5GAI - chains S and U of the 27 polymer chains in the assembly; structure by electron microscopy, 10.50 A resolution (very low resolution: no residue pairs are listed; an interface is given only as per-side residue counts).

== Chain S (and U) ==
Protein: Peptidoglycan hydrolase gp4
Source organism: Enterobacteria phage P22
Notes: chain U of this document is another copy of the same molecule, construct and numbering; everything in this record applies to it too
Reference sequence: P26746 (EXLYS_BPP22); residues 14-159 here correspond to UniProt positions 5-150 (UniProt number = residue number - 9)
Chain sequence (146 residues; each row starts with the number of its first residue):
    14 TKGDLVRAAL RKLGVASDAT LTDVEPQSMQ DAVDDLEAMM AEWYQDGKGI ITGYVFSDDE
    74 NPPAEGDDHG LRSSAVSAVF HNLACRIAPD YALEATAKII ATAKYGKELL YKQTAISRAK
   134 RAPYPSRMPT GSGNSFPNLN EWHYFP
Sequence notes: engineered mutation Pro150 (Ala141 in P26746)

== Chain S / chain U interface ==
At this resolution (10 A) residue pairs are not listed: 33 residues of chain S and 30 of chain U lie at the interface.

== Summary ==
33 residues of chain S and 30 residues of chain U are in contact.
Both chains are Peptidoglycan hydrolase gp4 (Enterobacteria phage P22). Entry 5GAI (Probabilistic Structural
Models of Mature P22 Bacteriophage Portal, Hub, and Tailspike proteins) was determined by electron microscopy.
